Entry 3PVU (X-ray diffraction, 2.48 A resolution); this record covers chains B and G of the 3 polymer chains in the assembly.

Chain B:
Name: Guanine nucleotide-binding protein G(I)/G(S)/G(T) subunit beta-1
Source organism: Bos taurus
Reference sequence: P62871 (GBB1_BOVIN); residue numbers follow UniProt; this construct covers 1-340
Sequence (340 residues; each row starts with the number of its first residue):
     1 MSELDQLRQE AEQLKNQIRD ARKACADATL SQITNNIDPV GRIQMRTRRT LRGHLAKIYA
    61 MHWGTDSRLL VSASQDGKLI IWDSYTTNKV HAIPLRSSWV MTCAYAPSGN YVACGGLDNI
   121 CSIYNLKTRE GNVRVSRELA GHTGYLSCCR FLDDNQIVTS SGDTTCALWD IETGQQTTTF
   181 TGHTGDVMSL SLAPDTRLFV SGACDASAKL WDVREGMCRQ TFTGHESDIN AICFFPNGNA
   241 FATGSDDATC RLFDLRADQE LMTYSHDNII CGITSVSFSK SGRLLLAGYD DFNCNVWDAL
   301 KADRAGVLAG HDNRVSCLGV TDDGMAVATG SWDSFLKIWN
Not modelled in the structure: 1
UniProt features mapped onto this chain:
  - modified residue: Ser2 (N-acetylserine), His266 (Phosphohistidine)

Chain G:
Name: Guanine nucleotide-binding protein G(I)/G(S)/G(O) subunit gamma-2
Source organism: Bos taurus
Reference sequence: P63212 (GBG2_BOVIN); residues 1-68 here = UniProt positions 1-68
Sequence (74 residues; row label = number of the first residue in the row; numbers below 1 keep their minus sign (His-5 is residue -5)):
    -5 HHHHHHMASN NTASIAQARK LVEQLKMEAN IDRIKVSKAA ADLMAYCEAH AKEDPLLTPV
    55 PASENPFREK KFFC
Not modelled in the structure: -5 to 7
Sequence notes: expression tag (-5 to 0)
Modified positions: Cys68 (o-methylcysteine; CMT)
UniProt features mapped onto this chain:
  - modified residue: Ala2 (N-acetylalanine)

Chain B / chain G interface:
Residue-residue contacts - 84 pairs, chain B then chain G:
  Leu4(B) with Ser8(G); Ala12(G), hydrophobic
  Leu7(B) with Ala12(G); Arg13(G); Val16(G)
  Glu10(B) with Val16(G)
  Ala11(B) with Leu19(G)
  Leu14(B) with Val16(G); Leu19(G), hydrophobic
  Ile18(B) with Leu19(G), hydrophobic; Glu22(G); Ala23(G), hydrophobic; Arg27(G)
  Ala21(B) with Arg27(G)
  Arg22(B) with Arg27(G)
  Cys25(B) with Arg27(G); Ile28(G), hydrogen bond (side chain-backbone); Lys29(G); Val30(G), hydrogen bond (backbone-backbone)
  Ala26(B) with Val30(G), hydrophobic
  Asp27(B) with Lys29(G); Val30(G), hydrogen bond (side chain-backbone); Ser31(G), hydrogen bond
  Ala28(B) with Val30(G)
  Leu30(B) with Ala34(G), hydrophobic
  Ile33(B) with Ser31(G); Ala34(G), hydrophobic; Met38(G)
  Ile37(B) with Met38(G), hydrophobic
  Val40(B) with Leu51(G), hydrophobic
  Ile43(B) with Leu50(G)
  Met45(B) with Leu50(G), hydrophobic
  Arg48(B) with Phe61(G); Arg62(G)
  Arg49(B) with Pro60(G), hydrogen bond (side chain-backbone); Phe61(G)
  Arg68(B) with Cys68(G)
  Ser84(B) with Phe61(G)
  Tyr85(B) with Pro60(G), hydrophobic; Phe61(G), hydrophobic; Phe67(G), hydrophobic
  Met217(B) with Met21(G), hydrophobic
  Cys218(B) with Gln18(G), hydrogen bond (backbone-side chain)
  Arg219(B) with Glu22(G)
  Gln220(B) with Ile25(G)
  Thr221(B) with Glu22(G), hydrogen bond
  Phe235(B) with Leu37(G), hydrophobic; Tyr40(G), hydrophobic
  Pro236(B) with Tyr40(G)
  Asn237(B) with Leu37(G); Tyr40(G)
  Leu252(B) with Leu37(G), hydrophobic
  Asp254(B) with Ala33(G)
  Arg256(B) with Arg27(G); Ile28(G), hydrogen bond (backbone-backbone); Asp36(G), salt bridge
  Ala257(B) with Ile28(G); Ala33(G), hydrophobic
  Asp258(B) with Arg27(G), salt bridge
  Leu261(B) with Val30(G), hydrophobic; Leu37(G), hydrophobic
  Ser279(B) with Asp48(G), hydrogen bond
  Lys280(B) with Glu47(G); Asp48(G)
  Ser281(B) with Tyr40(G); Cys41(G); His44(G); Asp48(G), hydrogen bond; Leu51(G)
  Gly282(B) with Cys41(G)
  Arg283(B) with Cys41(G); Leu51(G)
  Leu300(B) with Cys41(G), hydrophobic
  Asp323(B) with Pro49(G)
  Gly324(B) with Pro49(G); Leu50(G)
  Met325(B) with Val54(G), hydrophobic; Glu58(G); Asn59(G)
  Ala326(B) with Phe61(G), hydrophobic
  Ile338(B) with Phe61(G), hydrophobic
  Asn340(B) with Asn59(G), hydrogen bond; Phe61(G); Arg62(G), hydrogen bond (backbone-side chain)
Interface residues without a listed pair, chain B (56 interface residues in all): Gln17, Thr34, Lys209, Ala240, Gln259, Leu284, Val327
Interface residues without a listed pair, chain G (40 interface residues in all): Ile9, Lys20, Ala35, Ala45

Summary:
56 residues of chain B and 40 residues of chain G are in contact; the contacts include 12 hydrogen bonds and 2
salt bridges. Polar pairs include Arg256(B)-Asp36(G), Asp258(B)-Arg27(G) and Cys25(B)-Ile28(G).
Chain B is Guanine nucleotide-binding protein G(I)/G(S)/G(T) subunit beta-1 and chain G is Guanine
nucleotide-binding protein G(I)/G(S)/G(O) subunit gamma-2, both from Bos taurus; the structure, Bovine GRK2 in
complex with Gbetagamma subunits and a selective kinase inhibitor (CMPD101), was determined by X-ray
diffraction, deposited together with 3PSC and 3PVW.
